Entry 5W8P (X-ray diffraction, 1.69 A resolution); this record covers chains A and B.

# Chain A (and B)
Molecule: Homoserine O-acetyltransferase
From: Mycobacterium abscessus
Notes: EC 2.3.1.31; chain B of this document is another copy of the same molecule, construct and numbering; everything in this record applies to it too
UniProt: B1MG17 (B1MG17_MYCA9); numbering as in UniProt (aligned over 13-379)
Sequence (370 residues; numbered 10 to 379; the number before each row is that of its first residue):
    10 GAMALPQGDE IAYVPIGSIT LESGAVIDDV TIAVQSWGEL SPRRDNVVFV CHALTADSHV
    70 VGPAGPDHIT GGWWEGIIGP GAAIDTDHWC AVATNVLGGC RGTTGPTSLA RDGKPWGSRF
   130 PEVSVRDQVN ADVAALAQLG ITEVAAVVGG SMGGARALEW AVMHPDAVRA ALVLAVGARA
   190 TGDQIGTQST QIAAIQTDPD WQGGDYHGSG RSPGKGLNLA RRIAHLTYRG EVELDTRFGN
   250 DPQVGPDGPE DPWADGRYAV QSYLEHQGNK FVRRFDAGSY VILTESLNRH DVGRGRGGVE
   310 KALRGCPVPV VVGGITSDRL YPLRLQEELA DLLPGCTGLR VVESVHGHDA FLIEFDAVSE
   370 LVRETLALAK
Sequence notes: expression tag (10-12)
Bound ions: K+: Ala-339, Asp-340, Leu-342, Cys-345
What the authors report for this chain:
  - catalytic residues: Ser-160, Asp-327, His-357

# Chain A / chain B interface
Contacting residue pairs (78):
  Glu-31(A) / Trp-262(B)
  Arg-188(A) / Asp-244(B)  salt bridge
  Arg-188(A) / Gly-248(B)
  Arg-188(A) / Asn-249(B)
  Ala-189(A) / Asn-249(B)
  Thr-190(A) / Asp-244(B)
  Gly-191(A) / Leu-243(B)
  Gly-191(A) / Asp-244(B)  hydrogen bond (backbone-side chain)
  Gly-191(A) / Gly-248(B)
  Gly-191(A) / Val-269(B)
  Asp-192(A) / Leu-235(B)
  Asp-192(A) / Leu-243(B)
  Asp-192(A) / Arg-328(B)  salt bridge
  Ile-194(A) / Asn-249(B)
  Ile-194(A) / Tyr-267(B)  hydrophobic
  Ile-194(A) / Val-269(B)  hydrophobic
  Gly-195(A) / Leu-235(B)
  Gly-195(A) / Val-269(B)
  Gly-195(A) / Leu-273(B)
  Thr-196(A) / Leu-235(B)
  Ser-198(A) / Arg-231(B)  hydrogen bond
  Thr-199(A) / Leu-228(B)
  Thr-199(A) / Arg-231(B)  hydrogen bond
  Thr-199(A) / Ile-232(B)
  Thr-199(A) / Leu-273(B)
  Ala-202(A) / Arg-231(B)
  Ala-203(A) / Leu-228(B)  hydrophobic
  Pro-208(A) / Pro-208(B)  hydrophobic
  Leu-228(A) / Ala-202(B)  hydrophobic
  Leu-228(A) / Ala-203(B)  hydrophobic
  Leu-228(A) / Thr-206(B)
  Arg-231(A) / Ala-202(B)
  Ile-232(A) / Thr-199(B)
  Ile-232(A) / Ile-232(B)  hydrophobic
  Leu-235(A) / Asp-192(B)
  Leu-235(A) / Gly-195(B)
  Leu-235(A) / Thr-196(B)
  Glu-240(A) / Pro-331(B)
  Glu-240(A) / Arg-333(B)  salt bridge
  Val-241(A) / Arg-333(B)
  Leu-243(A) / Gly-191(B)
  Leu-243(A) / Asp-192(B)
  Asp-244(A) / Arg-188(B)  salt bridge
  Asp-244(A) / Thr-190(B)
  Asp-244(A) / Gly-191(B)  hydrogen bond (side chain-backbone)
  Asp-244(A) / Arg-333(B)  salt bridge
  Gly-248(A) / Arg-188(B)
  Gly-248(A) / Gly-191(B)
  Asn-249(A) / Arg-188(B)
  Asn-249(A) / Ala-189(B)
  Asn-249(A) / Ile-194(B)
  Asn-249(A) / Asp-300(B)  hydrogen bond
  Pro-261(A) / Arg-298(B)  hydrogen bond (backbone-side chain)
  Trp-262(A) / Glu-31(B)
  Trp-262(A) / Glu-131(B)
  Trp-262(A) / Arg-298(B)
  Trp-262(A) / Arg-303(B)
  Tyr-267(A) / Ile-194(B)  hydrophobic
  Tyr-267(A) / Asn-297(B)  hydrogen bond (side chain-backbone)
  Tyr-267(A) / Arg-298(B)
  Val-269(A) / Gly-191(B)
  Val-269(A) / Ile-194(B)  hydrophobic
  Val-269(A) / Gly-195(B)
  Gln-270(A) / Ser-198(B)
  Leu-273(A) / Gly-195(B)
  Leu-273(A) / Thr-199(B)
  Glu-294(A) / Tyr-267(B)  hydrogen bond
  Asn-297(A) / Tyr-267(B)
  Arg-298(A) / Pro-261(B)
  Arg-298(A) / Trp-262(B)
  Arg-298(A) / Tyr-267(B)
  Asp-300(A) / Asn-249(B)  hydrogen bond
  Arg-303(A) / Trp-262(B)
  Arg-328(A) / Asp-192(B)  salt bridge
  Pro-331(A) / Glu-240(B)
  Arg-333(A) / Glu-240(B)  salt bridge
  Arg-333(A) / Val-241(B)
  Arg-333(A) / Asp-244(B)  salt bridge
Also at the interface, not in a pair above, chain A (41 interface residues in all): Ser-32, Thr-206, His-299
Also at the interface, not in a pair above, chain B (43 interface residues in all): Ser-32, Ser-133, Lys-224, Gln-270, His-299

# In short
41 residues of chain A and 43 residues of chain B are in contact, with 9 hydrogen bonds and 8 salt bridges.
Among the polar pairs are Arg-188(A)/Asp-244(B), Asp-192(A)/Arg-328(B) and Glu-240(A)/Arg-333(B). Ala-339(A),
Asp-340(A), Leu-342(A) and Cys-345(A) form the K+ site. From the paper: catalytic residues Ser-160(A),
Asp-327(A) and His-357(A).
Chain A and chain B are both Homoserine O-acetyltransferase (Mycobacterium abscessus); the structure,
Homoserine transacetylase MetX from Mycobacterium abscessus, was determined by X-ray diffraction together with
6PUX and 5W8O from the same study.
